PDB entry 6UTX | X-ray diffraction, 4.05 A resolution (low resolution: residue-level contacts below are approximate; hydrogen-bond / salt-bridge calls are withheld) | chains CCC and 111 of the 8 polymer chains in the assembly

== Chain CCC ==
Name: DNA-directed RNA polymerase subunit beta
Organism: Escherichia coli
Notes: EC 2.7.7.6
Reference sequence: P0A8V4 (RPOB_ECO57); residues 1-1342 here = UniProt positions 1-1342
Amino-acid sequence (1342 residues; row label = number of the first residue in the row):
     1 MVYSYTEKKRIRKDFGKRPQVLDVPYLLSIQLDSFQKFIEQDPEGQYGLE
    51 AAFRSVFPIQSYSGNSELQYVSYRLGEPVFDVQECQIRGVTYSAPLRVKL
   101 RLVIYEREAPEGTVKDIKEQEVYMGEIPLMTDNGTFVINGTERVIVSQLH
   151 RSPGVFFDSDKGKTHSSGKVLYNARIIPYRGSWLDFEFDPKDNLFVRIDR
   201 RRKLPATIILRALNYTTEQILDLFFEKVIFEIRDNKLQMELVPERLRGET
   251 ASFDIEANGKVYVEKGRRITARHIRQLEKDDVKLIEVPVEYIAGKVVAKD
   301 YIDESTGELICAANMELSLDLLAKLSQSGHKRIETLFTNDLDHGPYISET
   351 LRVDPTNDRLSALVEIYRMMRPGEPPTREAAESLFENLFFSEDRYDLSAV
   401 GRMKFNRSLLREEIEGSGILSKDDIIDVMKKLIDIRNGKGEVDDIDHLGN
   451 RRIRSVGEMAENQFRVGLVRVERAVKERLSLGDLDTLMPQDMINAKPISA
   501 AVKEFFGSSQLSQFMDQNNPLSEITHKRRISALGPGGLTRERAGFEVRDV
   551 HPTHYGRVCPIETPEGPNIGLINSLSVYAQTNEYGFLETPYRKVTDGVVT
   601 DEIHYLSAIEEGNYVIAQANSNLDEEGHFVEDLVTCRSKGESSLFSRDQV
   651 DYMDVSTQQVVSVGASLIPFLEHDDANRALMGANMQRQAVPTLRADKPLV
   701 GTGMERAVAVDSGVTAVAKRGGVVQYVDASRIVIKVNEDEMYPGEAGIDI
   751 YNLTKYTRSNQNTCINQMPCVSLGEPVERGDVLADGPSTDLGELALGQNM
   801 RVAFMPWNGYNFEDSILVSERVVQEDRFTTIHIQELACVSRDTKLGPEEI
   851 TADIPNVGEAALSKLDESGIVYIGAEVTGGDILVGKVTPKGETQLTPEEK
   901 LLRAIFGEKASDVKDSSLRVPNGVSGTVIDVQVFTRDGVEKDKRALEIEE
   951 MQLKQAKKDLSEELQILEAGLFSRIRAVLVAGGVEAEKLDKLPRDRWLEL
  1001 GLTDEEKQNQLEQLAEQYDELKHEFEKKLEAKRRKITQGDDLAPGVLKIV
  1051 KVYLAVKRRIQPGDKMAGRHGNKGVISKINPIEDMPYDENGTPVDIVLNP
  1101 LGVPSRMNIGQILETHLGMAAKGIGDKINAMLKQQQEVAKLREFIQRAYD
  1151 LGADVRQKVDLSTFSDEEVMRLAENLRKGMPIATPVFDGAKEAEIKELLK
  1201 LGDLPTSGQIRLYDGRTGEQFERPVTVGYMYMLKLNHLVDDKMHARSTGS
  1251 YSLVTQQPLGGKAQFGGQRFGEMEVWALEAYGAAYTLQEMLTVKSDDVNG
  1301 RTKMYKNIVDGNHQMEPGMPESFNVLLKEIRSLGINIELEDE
Not modelled in the structure: 1-2
UniProt features mapped onto this chain:
  - modified residue (N6-acetyllysine): Lys-1022, Lys-1200

== Chain 111 ==
Molecule: Synthetic DNA 50-MER (promoter non-template strand)
Sequence (50 nucleotides; each row starts with the number of its first residue):
    10 ACCTTGACATCCCACCTCACGTATGCTATAATGTGTGCAGTCTGACGCGG
Not modelled in the structure: 10-27

== Chain CCC / chain 111 interface ==
Residue-residue contacts (18):
  Gly-181(CCC) with DA48(111)
  Trp-183(CCC) with DA48(111); DG49(111)
  Asp-199(CCC) with DA48(111)
  Arg-371(CCC) with DG44(111)
  Glu-374(CCC) with DT43(111); DG44(111)
  Pro-375(CCC) with DG42(111)
  Arg-394(CCC) with DT45(111)
  Ile-445(CCC) with DG49(111)
  Asp-446(CCC) with DG49(111)
  Arg-451(CCC) with DG49(111)
  Leu-481(CCC) with DA40(111)
  Leu-538(CCC) with DG49(111)
  Glu-541(CCC) with DT50(111)
  Arg-542(CCC) with DA48(111); DT50(111)
  Val-547(CCC) with DG49(111)
Also at the interface, not in a pair above, chain CCC (17 interface residues in all): Arg-151, Ser-182
Also at the interface, not in a pair above, chain 111 (10 interface residues in all): DA39, DG46

== Summary ==
17 residues of chain CCC face 10 of chain 111 across their interface.
Here chain CCC is DNA-directed RNA polymerase subunit beta (Escherichia coli) and chain 111 is Synthetic DNA
50-MER (promoter non-template strand). Entry 6UTX (E. coli sigma-S transcription initiation complex with an
empty bubble ("Old" crystal)) was determined by X-ray diffraction (same publication as 6UTV, 6UTW, 6UTY, 6UTZ,
6UU0, 6UU1 and 11 further entries).
